PDB entry 4EPD | X-ray diffraction, 1.70 A resolution | chains C and A of the 3 polymer chains in the assembly

Chain C:
Molecule: Urease subunit alpha
Organism: Enterobacter aerogenes
Notes: EC 3.5.1.5
UniProt: P18314 (URE1_ENTAE); residues 1002-1567 here correspond to UniProt positions 2-567 (UniProt number = residue number - 1000)
Amino-acid sequence (566 residues; each row starts with the number of its first residue):
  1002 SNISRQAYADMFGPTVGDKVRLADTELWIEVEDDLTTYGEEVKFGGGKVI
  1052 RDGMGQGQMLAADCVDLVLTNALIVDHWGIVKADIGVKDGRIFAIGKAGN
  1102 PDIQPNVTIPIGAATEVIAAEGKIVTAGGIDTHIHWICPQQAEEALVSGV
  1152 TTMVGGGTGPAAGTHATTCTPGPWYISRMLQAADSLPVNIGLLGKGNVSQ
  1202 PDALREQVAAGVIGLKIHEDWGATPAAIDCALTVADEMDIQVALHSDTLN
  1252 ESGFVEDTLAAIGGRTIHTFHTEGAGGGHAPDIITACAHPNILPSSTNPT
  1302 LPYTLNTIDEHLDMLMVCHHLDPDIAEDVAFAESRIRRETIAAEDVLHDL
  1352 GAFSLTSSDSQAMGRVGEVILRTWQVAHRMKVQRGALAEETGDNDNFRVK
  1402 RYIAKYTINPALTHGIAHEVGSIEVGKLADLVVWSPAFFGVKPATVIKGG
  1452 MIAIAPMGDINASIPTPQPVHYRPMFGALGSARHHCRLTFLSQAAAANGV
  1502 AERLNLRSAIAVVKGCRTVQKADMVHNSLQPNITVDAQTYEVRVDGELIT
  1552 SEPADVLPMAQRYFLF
Modified residues: K1217 (lysine nz-carboxylic acid; KCX)
UniProt features mapped onto this chain:
  - active site: H1320 (Proton donor)
  - binding site (Ni(2+)): H1134, H1136, K1217, H1246, H1272, D1360
  - binding site (substrate): H1219
  - modified residue: K1217 (N6-carboxylysine)
Bound ions: Ni2+ site 1: H1134, H1136, K1217, D1360; Ni2+ site 2: K1217, H1246, H1272

Chain A:
Molecule: Urease subunit gamma
Organism: Enterobacter aerogenes
Notes: EC 3.5.1.5
UniProt: P18316 (URE3_ENTAE); residues 3001-3100 here correspond to UniProt positions 1-100 (UniProt number = residue number - 3000)
Amino-acid sequence (100 residues; numbered 3001 to 3100; the number before each row is that of its first residue):
  3001 MELTPREKDKLLLFTAALVAERRLARGLKLNYPESVALISAFIMEGARDG
  3051 KSVASLMEEGRHVLTREQVMEGVPEMIPDIQVEATFPDGSKLVTVHNPII

How chain C and chain A interact:
Pairs across the interface (42; chain C residue first):
  F1439(C) - Y3032(A)
  F1439(C) - M3076(A)  hydrophobic
  D1460(C) - K3010(A)  salt bridge
  N1462(C) - R3006(A)
  A1463(C) - E3083(A)
  S1464(C) - E3083(A)  hydrogen bond
  S1464(C) - L3092(A)
  I1465(C) - Q3081(A)
  I1465(C) - L3092(A)  hydrophobic
  T1467(C) - Q3081(A)  hydrogen bond
  P1468(C) - Q3081(A)
  P1468(C) - V3082(A)  hydrophobic
  P1468(C) - L3092(A)  hydrophobic
  Q1469(C) - K3010(A)
  Q1469(C) - L3013(A)
  Q1469(C) - V3036(A)
  Q1469(C) - S3040(A)
  Q1469(C) - Q3081(A)  hydrogen bond (backbone-backbone)
  Q1469(C) - V3082(A)
  P1470(C) - D3009(A)
  P1470(C) - L3012(A)  hydrophobic
  P1470(C) - L3013(A)  hydrophobic
  H1472(C) - D3009(A)  salt bridge
  R1474(C) - D3009(A)  salt bridge
  Q1562(C) - N3031(A)  hydrogen bond (backbone-side chain)
  Q1562(C) - M3070(A)
  R1563(C) - N3031(A)
  R1563(C) - Y3032(A)  hydrogen bond (backbone-backbone)
  R1563(C) - P3033(A)
  R1563(C) - M3070(A)
  R1563(C) - E3071(A)  hydrogen bond (side chain-backbone)
  R1563(C) - M3076(A)
  Y1564(C) - P3033(A)
  Y1564(C) - M3076(A)  hydrophobic
  F1565(C) - N3031(A)  hydrogen bond (backbone-side chain)
  F1565(C) - P3033(A)
  L1566(C) - A3016(A)  hydrophobic
  L1566(C) - R3023(A)  hydrogen bond (backbone-side chain)
  L1566(C) - P3033(A)
  L1566(C) - E3034(A)
  F1567(C) - V3019(A)  hydrophobic
  F1567(C) - R3023(A)
Also at the interface, not in a pair above, chain A (23 interface residues in all): V3073, S3090

In short:
The interface between chain C and chain A involves 18 residues on one side and 23 on the other, with 8
hydrogen bonds and 3 salt bridges. Among the polar pairs are D1460(C)-K3010(A), H1472(C)-D3009(A) and
R1474(C)-D3009(A).
Chain C is Urease subunit alpha and chain A is Urease subunit gamma, both from Enterobacter aerogenes; the
structure, Initial Urease Structure for Radiation Damage Experiment at 300 K, was determined by X-ray
diffraction (same publication as 4EP8, 4EPB and 4EPE).
